Entry 5YUW (X-ray diffraction, 2.12 A resolution); this record covers chains A and B of the 3 polymer chains in the assembly.

== Chain A ==
Molecule: DNA polymerase IV
Organism: Escherichia coli K-12
Notes: EC 2.7.7.7
UniProtKB: Q47155 (DPO4_ECOLI); numbering as in UniProt (aligned over 2-351)
Amino-acid sequence (352 residues; row label = number of the first residue in the row; numbering starts at 0):
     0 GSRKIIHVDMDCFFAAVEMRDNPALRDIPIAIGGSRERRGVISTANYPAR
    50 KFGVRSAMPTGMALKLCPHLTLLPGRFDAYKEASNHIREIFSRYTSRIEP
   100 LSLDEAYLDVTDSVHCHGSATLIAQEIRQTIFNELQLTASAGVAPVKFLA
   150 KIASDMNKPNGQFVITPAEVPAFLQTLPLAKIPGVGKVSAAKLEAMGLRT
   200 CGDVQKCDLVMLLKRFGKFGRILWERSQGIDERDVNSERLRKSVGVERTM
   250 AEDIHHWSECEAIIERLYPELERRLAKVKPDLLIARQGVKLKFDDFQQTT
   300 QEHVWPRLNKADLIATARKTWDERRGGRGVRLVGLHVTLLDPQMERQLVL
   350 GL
Disordered / not traced: 342-351
Differences from the reference sequence: expression tag (0-1)
Curated features (UniProtKB/Swiss-Prot):
  - active site: Glu-104
  - binding site (Mg(2+)): Asp-8, Asp-103
  - site: Phe-13 (Substrate discrimination)
  - natural variant: Glu-36 to Arg-38 (sequence variant, change not given here; In strain: ECOR 45B1), Gln-124 (Q124K: In strain: ECOR 35D), Asn-132 (N132S: In strain: ECOR 34B1 and ECOR 37UG), Gln-135 (Q135H: In strain: ECOR 70B1), Pro-170 (P170S: In strain: ECOR 37UG), Ala-171 (A171T: In strain: ECOR 45B1, ECOR 46D and 2 more), Leu-176 (L176F: In strain: ECOR 37UG), Gly-201 (G201S: In strain: ECOR 59B2), Met-210 (M210I: In strain: ECOR 37UG, ECOR 45B1 and 4 more; M210T: In strain: ECOR 35D, ECOR 46D and 6 more), Arg-225 (R225C: In strain: ECOR 59B2 and ECOR 60B2), Ala-310 (A310S: In strain: ECOR 57B2, ECOR 59B2 and 2 more), Asp-321 (D321N: In strain: ECOR 35D)
  - mutagenesis: Asp-8 (D8A/H: Loss of function), Arg-49 (R49A/F: Loss of function), Asp-103 (D103A/N: Loss of function), Glu-104 (E104A: Loss of function)
What the authors report for this chain:
  - mutagenesis - R49A: abolished catalytic activity

== Chain B ==
Molecule: DTN1
Sequence (18 nucleotides; numbered 837 to 854; the number before each row is that of its first residue):
   837 TCTAGGGTCCTAGGACCC
Disordered / not traced: 837

== Interface between chain A and chain B ==
Contacting residue pairs (37; chain A residue first):
  Arg-35(A) / DC838(B)  salt bridge to the phosphate
  Arg-38(A) / DT839(B)  phosphate contact
  Arg-38(A) / DA840(B)  sugar contact
  Gly-39(A) / DA840(B)  sugar contact
  Val-40(A) / DT839(B)  phosphate contact
  Val-40(A) / DA840(B)  base contact
  Ser-42(A) / DA840(B)  base contact
  Ala-56(A) / DA840(B)  base contact
  Pro-58(A) / DC838(B)  phosphate contact
  Pro-58(A) / DT839(B)  sugar contact
  Met-61(A) / DC838(B)  phosphate contact
  Lys-217(A) / DC846(B)  salt bridge to the phosphate
  Lys-217(A) / DT847(B)  hydrogen bond to the phosphate
  Arg-238(A) / DT844(B)  hydrogen bond to the phosphate
  Arg-238(A) / DC845(B)  salt bridge to the phosphate
  Arg-240(A) / DG843(B)  salt bridge to the phosphate
  Arg-240(A) / DT844(B)  phosphate contact
  Lys-241(A) / DT844(B)  hydrogen bond to the phosphate
  Lys-241(A) / DC845(B)  salt bridge to the phosphate
  Ser-242(A) / DG843(B)  sugar contact
  Ser-242(A) / DT844(B)  hydrogen bond to the phosphate
  Val-243(A) / DG843(B)  phosphate contact
  Gly-244(A) / DG842(B)  sugar contact
  Gly-244(A) / DG843(B)  hydrogen bond to the phosphate
  Val-245(A) / DG842(B)  phosphate contact
  Glu-246(A) / DG841(B)  sugar contact
  Glu-246(A) / DG842(B)  hydrogen bond to the phosphate
  Arg-247(A) / DG841(B)  salt bridge to the phosphate
  Arg-247(A) / DG842(B)  salt bridge to the phosphate
  Thr-248(A) / DA840(B)  sugar contact
  Thr-248(A) / DG841(B)  hydrogen bond to the phosphate
  Arg-273(A) / DG842(B)  salt bridge to the phosphate
  Phe-295(A) / DT839(B)  stacking on the base
  Phe-295(A) / DA840(B)  phosphate contact
  Arg-330(A) / DT839(B)  salt bridge to the phosphate
  Arg-330(A) / DA840(B)  salt bridge to the phosphate
  Leu-331(A) / DG841(B)  phosphate contact
Interface residues without a listed pair, chain A (27 interface residues in all): Gly-60, Gly-216, Leu-239, Lys-291

== In short ==
Chain A and chain B form an interface of 27 and 10 residues respectively, with 7 hydrogen bonds, 10 salt
bridges and 1 aromatic stacking contact. Polar pairs include Lys-217(A)/DT847(B), Arg-238(A)/DT844(B) and
Lys-241(A)/DT844(B). From the paper: R49A of chain A abolishes catalytic activity.
Here chain A is DNA polymerase IV (Escherichia coli K-12) and chain B is DTN1. Entry 5YUW (DNA polymerase IV -
DNA ternary complex 6) was determined by X-ray diffraction, deposited together with 5YUR, 5YUS, 5YUT, 5YUU,
5YUV, 5YUX and 10 further entries.
